6UT7 - chains C and G of the 14 polymer chains in the assembly; structure by electron microscopy, 4.26 A resolution (low resolution: residue-level contacts below are approximate; hydrogen-bond / salt-bridge calls are withheld).

== Chain C ==
Name: GTPase subunit of restriction endonuclease
From: Thermococcus gammatolerans
UniProt: C5A3Z3 (C5A3Z3_THEGJ); residues 186-613 here = UniProt positions 186-613
Chain sequence (428 residues; each row starts with the number of its first residue):
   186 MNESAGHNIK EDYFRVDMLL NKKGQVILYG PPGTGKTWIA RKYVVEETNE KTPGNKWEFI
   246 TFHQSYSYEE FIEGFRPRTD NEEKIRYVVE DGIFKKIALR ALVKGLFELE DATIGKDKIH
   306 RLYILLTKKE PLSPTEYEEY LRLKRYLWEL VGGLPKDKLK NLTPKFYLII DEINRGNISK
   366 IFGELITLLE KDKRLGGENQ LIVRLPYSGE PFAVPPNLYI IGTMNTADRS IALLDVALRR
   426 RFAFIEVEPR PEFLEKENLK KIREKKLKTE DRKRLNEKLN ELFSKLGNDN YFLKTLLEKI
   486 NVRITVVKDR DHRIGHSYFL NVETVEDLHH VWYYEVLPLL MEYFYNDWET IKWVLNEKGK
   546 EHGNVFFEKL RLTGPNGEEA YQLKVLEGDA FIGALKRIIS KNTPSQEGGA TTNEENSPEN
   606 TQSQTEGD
Not modelled in the structure: 186-194, 585-613
Metal / ion sites: Mg2+: T222, D356 (together with GTP-gamma-S)
Ligand contacts:
  - GTP-gamma-S (GSP; 5'-guanosine-diphosphate-monothiophosphate), molecule 1: P217, G218, T219, G220, K221, T222, W223, D356, E357, N410, F438, I447, K450, K451, H501, S502, L505
  - GTP-gamma-S (GSP), molecule 2: E375, D377, K378, N384, A422, R425, R426
What the authors report for this chain:
  - mutagenesis - R360A, R414A, D420A, R424A, E527A, Y530A: increased catalytic activity
  - mutagenesis - K221A, T222A, D356A, N410A, D413A, R425A, R426A: decreased catalytic activity
  - mutagenesis - W223A, D356A, R425A, R426A: decreased stability
  - mutagenesis - W223A: abolished catalytic activity
  - mutagenesis - N410A, D413A: abolished catalytic activity with McrBC 5-methylcytosine restriction system component (chain G)
  - mutagenesis - E375A, D377A, K378A: unchanged catalytic activity

== Chain G ==
Name: McrBC 5-methylcytosine restriction system component
From: Thermococcus gammatolerans
UniProt: C5A3Z2 (C5A3Z2_THEGJ); numbering as in UniProt (aligned over 1-458)
Chain sequence (458 residues; row label = number of the first residue in the row):
     1 MPRLTTITLY EHDEKRYRDI AGDKKAIQDA LIKLNKQFKK DFKKLDRSED NSDTEDTIDE
    61 SKGVVEVYAN KIKARHYVGF AAVDNVFLQI LPKVFKPKKE QTQETQEDTW EPILAFIRML
   121 DMAYGLKIKD HDLAYLQGRN LRPNLYEVFI YLFAKSLWSE VQRGYHREYV EVHREEKFLR
   181 GKLLMSRQIR KLPHQLNTFS VEVHELIEDN LLNRIFYASV REALRRTTWG LNRKLLGELM
   241 LAFDGITPIH LRTEHFERVH FTRLNERFRR PFELAKLLFM PASGKGRSRE VSGFFVDMNK
   301 LFERFIERVL VRNLPPEYKL FYQESYPFLK NQNGSSQKPD YVVRKGNTPV VVLDAKYREL
   361 KERIPSSDML RQLYVYSRIW GYKTSHENDS KPPAVIVIPS SSTYNQGLPD KPLEFEFFDE
   421 RKLFIVAYNM DYVKTGAIFK ADKNFRRSLN NIIGKLNT
Not modelled in the structure: 1-4, 99-106, 281-289, 329-334, 381-392, 454-458
What the authors report for this chain:
  - mutagenesis - R263A: abolished catalytic activity
  - mutagenesis - R263K: decreased catalytic activity on stimulatory effect
  - catalytic residues: D340, D354, K356 (proposed by the authors, not directly observed)

== Interface between chain C and chain G ==
Residue-residue contacts (8):
  E254(C) with R190(G)
  E255(C) with R190(G)
  F260(C) with R190(G)
  P262(C) with I189(G); R190(G)
  Y272(C) with K191(G); L192(G); P193(G)
Also at the interface, not in a pair above, chain C (7 interface residues in all): S252, R261

== Overview ==
7 residues of chain C and 5 residues of chain G are in contact. Bound to chain C: GTP-gamma-S. T222(C) and
D356(C) form the Mg2+ site. The paper reports catalytic residues D340(G), D354(G) and K356(G); K221A, T222A
and D356A of chain C, among others, reduce catalytic activity; 19 substitutions were tested in all.
Here chain C is GTPase subunit of restriction endonuclease and chain G is McrBC 5-methylcytosine restriction
system component, both from Thermococcus gammatolerans. Entry 6UT7 (Fitted model for the tetradecameric
assembly of Thermococcus gammatolerans McrB AAA+ hexamers with bound McrC) was determined by electron
microscopy (same publication as 6UT3, 6UT4, 6UT5, 6UT6 and 6UT8).
